Entry 6KKM (X-ray diffraction, 3.00 A resolution); this record covers chains A and B of the 8 polymer chains in the assembly.

== Chain A (and B) ==
Protein: Ribulose bisphosphate carboxylase large chain
Source organism: Nostoc sp. (strain PCC 7120 / SAG 25.82 / UTEX 2576)
Notes: EC 4.1.1.39; chain B of this document is another copy of the same molecule, construct and numbering; everything in this record applies to it too
UniProt: P00879 (RBL_NOSS1); residue numbers follow UniProt; this construct covers 1-476
Sequence (491 residues; row label = number of the first residue in the row; numbers below 1 keep their minus sign (Met-14 is residue -14)):
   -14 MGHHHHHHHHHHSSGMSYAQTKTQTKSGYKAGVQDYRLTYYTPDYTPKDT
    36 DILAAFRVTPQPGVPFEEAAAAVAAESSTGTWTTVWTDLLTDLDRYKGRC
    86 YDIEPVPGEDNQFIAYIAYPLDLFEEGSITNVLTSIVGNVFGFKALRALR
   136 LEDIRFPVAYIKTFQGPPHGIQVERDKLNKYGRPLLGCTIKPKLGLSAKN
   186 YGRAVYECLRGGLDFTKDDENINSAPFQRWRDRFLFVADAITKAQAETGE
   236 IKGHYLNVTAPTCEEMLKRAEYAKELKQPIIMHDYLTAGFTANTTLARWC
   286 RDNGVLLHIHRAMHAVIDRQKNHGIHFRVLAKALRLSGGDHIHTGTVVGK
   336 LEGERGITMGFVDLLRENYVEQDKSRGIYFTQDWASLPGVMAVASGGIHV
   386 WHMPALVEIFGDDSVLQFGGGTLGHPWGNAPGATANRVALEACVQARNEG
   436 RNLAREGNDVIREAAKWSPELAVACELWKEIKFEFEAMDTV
Not modelled in the structure: -14 to 22, 474-476 (chain B: -14 to 21, 467-476)
Disulfides: Cys173-Cys193
Construct notes: expression tag (-14 to 0)
Curated features (UniProtKB/Swiss-Prot):
  - active site (Proton acceptor): Lys176, His295
  - binding site (substrate): Asn124, Thr174, Lys178, Arg296, His328, Ser380
  - binding site (Mg(2+)): Lys202, Asp204, Glu205
  - site: Lys335 (Transition state stabilizer)
  - modified residue: Lys202 (N6-carboxylysine)

== How chain A and chain B interact ==
Contacting residue pairs (154; chain A residue first):
  Thr64(A) - Lys178(B)
  Thr64(A) - Leu179(B)
  Thr66(A) - Gly406(B)
  Trp67(A) - Pro177(B)  hydrophobic
  Trp67(A) - Thr407(B)
  Thr68(A) - Gly404(B)
  Thr68(A) - Gly406(B)  hydrogen bond (side chain-backbone)
  Thr68(A) - Thr407(B)
  Thr68(A) - Leu408(B)
  Thr68(A) - Gly409(B)
  Thr69(A) - Thr407(B)  hydrogen bond (backbone-backbone)
  Thr69(A) - Gly409(B)
  Trp71(A) - Gly413(B)
  Leu78(A) - Pro177(B)  hydrophobic
  Leu78(A) - Leu179(B)
  Leu78(A) - Gly180(B)
  Leu78(A) - Leu181(B)
  Tyr81(A) - Gly180(B)
  Tyr81(A) - Phe212(B)
  Asp107(A) - Ala210(B)
  Asp107(A) - Pro211(B)
  Asp107(A) - Phe212(B)
  Leu108(A) - Leu179(B)  hydrophobic
  Phe109(A) - Pro211(B)
  Glu110(A) - Asn208(B)
  Glu110(A) - Ser209(B)  hydrogen bond (side chain-backbone)
  Glu110(A) - Pro246(B)
  Glu110(A) - Arg254(B)  salt bridge
  Glu111(A) - Pro211(B)
  Glu111(A) - Arg214(B)  salt bridge
  Gly112(A) - Pro246(B)
  Ser113(A) - Pro246(B)
  Thr115(A) - Thr244(B)
  Thr115(A) - Ala245(B)
  Thr115(A) - Thr272(B)  hydrogen bond (side chain-backbone)
  Thr115(A) - Ala273(B)
  Asn116(A) - Asn206(B)
  Asn116(A) - Asn208(B)
  Thr119(A) - Glu205(B)
  Thr119(A) - Asn206(B)
  Thr119(A) - Asp269(B)
  Thr119(A) - Thr272(B)  hydrogen bond
  Ser120(A) - Asn206(B)  hydrogen bond
  Val122(A) - Met298(B)  hydrophobic
  Val122(A) - Val301(B)
  Gly123(A) - Ala297(B)
  Gly123(A) - Met298(B)  hydrogen bond (backbone-backbone)
  Asn124(A) - Glu205(B)
  Phe126(A) - Ala300(B)
  Phe126(A) - Val301(B)  hydrophobic
  Phe126(A) - Arg304(B)  hydrogen bond (backbone-side chain)
  Gly127(A) - Ala300(B)
  Phe128(A) - Arg304(B)  hydrogen bond (backbone-side chain)
  Lys129(A) - Arg304(B)
  Lys129(A) - Lys335(B)
  Leu131(A) - Arg304(B)  hydrogen bond (backbone-side chain)
  Arg132(A) - Arg304(B)
  Arg132(A) - Gln305(B)
  Lys176(A) - Thr66(B)
  Lys176(A) - Thr68(B)
  Pro177(A) - Leu78(B)  hydrophobic
  Lys178(A) - Thr64(B)
  Lys178(A) - Gly65(B)
  Lys178(A) - Asn124(B)
  Leu179(A) - Ser63(B)
  Leu179(A) - Leu78(B)
  Leu179(A) - Leu108(B)  hydrophobic
  Gly180(A) - Tyr81(B)
  Glu205(A) - Thr119(B)
  Glu205(A) - Asn124(B)
  Asn206(A) - Ser62(B)
  Asn206(A) - Asn116(B)
  Asn206(A) - Thr119(B)
  Asn206(A) - Ser120(B)
  Asn208(A) - Glu110(B)
  Asn208(A) - Asn116(B)
  Ser209(A) - Glu110(B)
  Ala210(A) - Asp107(B)
  Pro211(A) - Asp107(B)
  Pro211(A) - Glu111(B)
  Phe212(A) - Tyr81(B)
  Phe212(A) - Asp107(B)
  Phe212(A) - Leu108(B)
  Arg214(A) - Glu111(B)  salt bridge
  Thr244(A) - Thr115(B)
  Ala245(A) - Thr115(B)
  Ala245(A) - Thr276(B)  hydrogen bond (backbone-side chain)
  Pro246(A) - Glu110(B)
  Pro246(A) - Gly112(B)
  Pro246(A) - Ser113(B)
  Pro246(A) - Thr276(B)
  Pro246(A) - Thr279(B)  hydrogen bond (backbone-side chain)
  Thr247(A) - Thr276(B)
  Thr247(A) - Thr279(B)
  Thr247(A) - Thr280(B)
  Cys248(A) - Cys248(B)  disulfide
  Cys248(A) - Thr276(B)
  Cys248(A) - Ala277(B)  hydrophobic
  Cys248(A) - Thr280(B)  hydrogen bond (backbone-side chain)
  Glu249(A) - Leu252(B)
  Glu249(A) - Thr280(B)  hydrogen bond
  Met251(A) - Thr276(B)
  Arg254(A) - Glu110(B)  salt bridge
  Asp269(A) - Thr119(B)
  Thr272(A) - Thr115(B)
  Thr272(A) - Thr119(B)  hydrogen bond
  Ala273(A) - Thr115(B)
  Ala273(A) - Gly274(B)
  Ala273(A) - Phe275(B)  hydrogen bond (backbone-backbone)
  Ala273(A) - Thr276(B)  hydrogen bond (backbone-backbone)
  Gly274(A) - Ala273(B)
  Gly274(A) - Gly274(B)
  Phe275(A) - Ala273(B)  hydrogen bond (backbone-backbone)
  Thr276(A) - Ala245(B)  hydrogen bond (side chain-backbone)
  Thr276(A) - Pro246(B)
  Thr276(A) - Thr247(B)
  Thr276(A) - Cys248(B)
  Thr276(A) - Ala273(B)  hydrogen bond (backbone-backbone)
  Thr276(A) - Ala277(B)
  Ala277(A) - Cys248(B)  hydrophobic
  Ala277(A) - Thr276(B)
  Thr279(A) - Pro246(B)  hydrogen bond (side chain-backbone)
  Thr279(A) - Thr247(B)
  Thr280(A) - Thr247(B)
  Thr280(A) - Cys248(B)  hydrogen bond (side chain-backbone)
  Thr280(A) - Glu249(B)  hydrogen bond
  Arg283(A) - Thr247(B)
  Ala297(A) - Thr119(B)
  Ala297(A) - Gly123(B)
  Met298(A) - Val122(B)
  Met298(A) - Gly123(B)  hydrogen bond (backbone-backbone)
  Ala300(A) - Phe126(B)
  Ala300(A) - Gly127(B)
  Ala300(A) - His308(B)  hydrogen bond (backbone-side chain)
  Val301(A) - Val122(B)
  Val301(A) - Phe126(B)  hydrophobic
  Val301(A) - Ile302(B)  hydrophobic
  Val301(A) - His308(B)
  Val301(A) - Ile310(B)  hydrophobic
  Ile302(A) - Val301(B)  hydrophobic
  Arg304(A) - Phe126(B)  hydrogen bond (side chain-backbone)
  Arg304(A) - Phe128(B)  hydrogen bond (side chain-backbone)
  Arg304(A) - Leu131(B)  hydrogen bond (side chain-backbone)
  Arg304(A) - Arg132(B)  hydrogen bond (side chain-backbone)
  Gln305(A) - Asn307(B)
  Gln305(A) - His308(B)
  His308(A) - Ala300(B)  hydrogen bond (side chain-backbone)
  His308(A) - Val301(B)
  His308(A) - Gln305(B)
  Ile310(A) - Val301(B)  hydrophobic
  Gly406(A) - Thr68(B)
  Thr407(A) - Thr66(B)
  Leu408(A) - Thr68(B)
  Gly413(A) - Trp71(B)
Other interface residues (no listed pair), chain A (84 interface residues in all): Ser62, Gly65, Val70, Leu118, Ala133, Leu181, Leu252, His295, His299, Asn307, Gly309, Gly409
Other interface residues (no listed pair), chain B (86 interface residues in all): Trp67, Phe109, Leu118, Lys129, Ala133, Lys176, Met251, Arg283, His295, His299, Gly309, Pro411
Cross-chain cystine bridges: Cys248(A)-Cys248(B)

== Overview ==
84 residues of chain A and 86 residues of chain B are in contact; the contacts include 1 disulfide bond, 30
hydrogen bonds and 4 salt bridges. Polar pairs include Glu110(A)-Arg254(B), Glu111(A)-Arg214(B) and
Thr68(A)-Gly406(B).
Both chains are Ribulose bisphosphate carboxylase large chain (Nostoc sp. (strain PCC 7120 / SAG 25.82 / UTEX
2576)). Entry 6KKM (Crystal structure of RbcL-Raf1 complex from Anabaena sp. PCC 7120) was determined by X-ray
diffraction together with 6LRS and 6LRR from the same study.
